Entry 5CUJ (X-ray diffraction, 2.08 A resolution); this record covers chains A and B of the 6 polymer chains in the assembly.

# Chain A (and B)
Name: Defensin-5
Notes: chain B of this document is another copy of the same molecule, construct and numbering; everything in this record applies to it too
UniProtKB: Q01523 (DEF5_HUMAN); residues 1-32 here correspond to UniProt positions 63-94 (UniProt number = residue number + 62)
Chain sequence (32 residues; each row starts with the number of its first residue):
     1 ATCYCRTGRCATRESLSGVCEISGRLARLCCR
Disulfides: Cys3-Cys31, Cys5-Cys20, Cys10-Cys30
Sequence notes: engineered mutation Ala27 (Tyr89 in Q01523)
Bound ions: Ca2+: Glu21, Gly24 (shared with 2 residues of chain E; 2 residues of chain F)

# Interface between chain A and chain B
Contacting residue pairs (14; chain A residue first):
  Ala1(A) with Ala1(B); Thr2(B); Cys3(B), hydrogen bond (backbone-backbone); Tyr4(B)
  Thr2(A) with Ala1(B)
  Cys3(A) with Ala1(B), hydrogen bond (backbone-backbone); Cys3(B), hydrophobic
  Tyr4(A) with Ala1(B)
  Ser17(A) with Cys20(B)
  Gly18(A) with Val19(B)
  Val19(A) with Gly18(B); Val19(B), hydrogen bond (backbone-backbone)
  Cys20(A) with Ser17(B)
  Leu29(A) with Leu29(B), hydrophobic

# Overview
The chain A/chain B interface involves 9 residues from each chain, with 3 hydrogen bonds. Main-chain hydrogen
bonds include Ala1(A)-Cys3(B) and Val19(A)-Val19(B). Glu21(A) and Gly24(A) form the Ca2+ site.
Both chains are Defensin-5. Entry 5CUJ (Crystal structure of Human Defensin-5 Y27A mutant crystal form 2) was
determined by X-ray diffraction (same publication as 5CUI and 5CUM).
